4A8D - chains A and B of the 13 polymer chains in the assembly; structure by electron microscopy, 28.00 A resolution (very low resolution: no residue pairs are listed; an interface is given only as per-side residue counts).

Chain A (and B):
Molecule: Periplasmic serine endoprotease degp
Organism: Escherichia coli
Notes: EC 3.4.21.107; fragment: degp; chain B of this document is another copy of the same molecule, construct and numbering; everything in this record applies to it too
UniProt: P0C0V0 (DEGP_ECOLI); residues 1-448 here correspond to UniProt positions 27-474 (UniProt number = residue number + 26)
Sequence (448 residues; row label = number of the first residue in the row):
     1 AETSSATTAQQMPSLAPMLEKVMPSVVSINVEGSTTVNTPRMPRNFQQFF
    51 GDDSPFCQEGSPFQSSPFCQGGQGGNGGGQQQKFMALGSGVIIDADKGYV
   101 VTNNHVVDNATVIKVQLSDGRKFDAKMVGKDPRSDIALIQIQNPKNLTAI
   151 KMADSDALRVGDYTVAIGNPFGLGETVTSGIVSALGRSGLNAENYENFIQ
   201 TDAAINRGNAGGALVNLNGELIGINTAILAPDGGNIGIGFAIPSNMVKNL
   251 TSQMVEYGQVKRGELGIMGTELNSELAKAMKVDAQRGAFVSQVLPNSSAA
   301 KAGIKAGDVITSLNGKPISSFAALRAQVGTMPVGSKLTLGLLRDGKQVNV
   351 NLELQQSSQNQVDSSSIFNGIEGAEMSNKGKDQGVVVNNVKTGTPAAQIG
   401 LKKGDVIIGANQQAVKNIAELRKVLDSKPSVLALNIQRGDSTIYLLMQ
Unresolved in the structure: 1-10, 36-81, 354-361
Differences from the reference sequence: engineered mutation A210 (Ser236 in P0C0V0)
UniProt features mapped onto this chain:
  - active site (Charge relay system): H105, D135
  - binding site (substrate): E32, H105, D135, T226 to A230, L265 to G269

Chain A / chain B interface:
At this resolution (28 A) residue pairs are not listed: 3 residues of chain A and 2 of chain B lie at the interface.

In short:
3 residues of chain A face 2 of chain B across their interface. From UniProt: active-site residues H105(A) and
D135(A) and 13 substrate-binding residues on chain A.
Both chains are Periplasmic serine endoprotease degp (Escherichia coli). Entry 4A8D (DegP dodecamer with bound
OMP) was determined by electron microscopy together with 4A8B, 4A8C, 4A9G and 4A8A from the same study.
